Entry 6GXC (X-ray diffraction, 3.40 A resolution); this record covers chains A and B.

# Chain A
Name: Undecaprenyl-diphosphooligosaccharide--protein glycotransferase
Organism: Campylobacter lari (strain RM2100 / D67 / ATCC BAA-1060)
Notes: EC 2.4.99.19
UniProtKB: B9KDD4 (PGLB_CAMLR); numbering as in UniProt (aligned over 1-712)
Chain sequence (724 residues; numbered 1 to 724; the number before each row is that of its first residue):
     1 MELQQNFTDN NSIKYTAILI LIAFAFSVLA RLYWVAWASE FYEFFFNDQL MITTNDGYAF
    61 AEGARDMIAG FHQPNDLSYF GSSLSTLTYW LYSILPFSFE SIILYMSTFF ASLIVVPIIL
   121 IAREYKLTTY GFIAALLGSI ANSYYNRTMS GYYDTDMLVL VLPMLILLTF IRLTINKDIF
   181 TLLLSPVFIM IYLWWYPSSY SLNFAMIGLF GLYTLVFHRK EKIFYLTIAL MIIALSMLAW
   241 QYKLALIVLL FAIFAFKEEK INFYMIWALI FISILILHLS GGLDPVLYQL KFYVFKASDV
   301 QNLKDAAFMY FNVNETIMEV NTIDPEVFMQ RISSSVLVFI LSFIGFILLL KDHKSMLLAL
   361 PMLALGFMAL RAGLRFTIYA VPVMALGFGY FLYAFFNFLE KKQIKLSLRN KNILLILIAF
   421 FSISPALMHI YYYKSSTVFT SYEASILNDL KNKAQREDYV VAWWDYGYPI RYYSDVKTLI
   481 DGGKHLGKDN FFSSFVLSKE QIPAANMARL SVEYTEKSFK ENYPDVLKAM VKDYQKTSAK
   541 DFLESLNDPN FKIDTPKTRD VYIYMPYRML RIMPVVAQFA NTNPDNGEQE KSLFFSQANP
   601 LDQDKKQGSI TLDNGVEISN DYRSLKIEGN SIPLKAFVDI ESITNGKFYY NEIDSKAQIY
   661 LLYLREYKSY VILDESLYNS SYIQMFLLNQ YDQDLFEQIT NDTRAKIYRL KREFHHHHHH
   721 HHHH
Unresolved in the structure: 1, 604-607, 712-724
Sequence notes: engineered mutation E2 (Lys in B9KDD4), A17 (Cys in B9KDD4), A30 (Cys in B9KDD4), T108 (Ala in B9KDD4), L350 (Cys in B9KDD4), Q535 (Asn in B9KDD4), P549 (Lys in B9KDD4), N550 (Asp in B9KDD4), I553 (Phe in B9KDD4), P556 (Asn in B9KDD4), P600 (Ala in B9KDD4), L601 (Ile in B9KDD4), D602 (Ala in B9KDD4), K606 (Thr in B9KDD4), Q607 (Thr in B9KDD4), I610 (Val in B9KDD4), T611 (Met in B9KDD4), S619 (Ile in B9KDD4), Y622 (Phe in B9KDD4), S624 (Ala in B9KDD4), I627 (Val in B9KDD4), N630 (Ala in B9KDD4), Y663 (Phe in B9KDD4), Y670 (Phe in B9KDD4); expression tag (713-724)
Ion coordination: Mn2+ site 1: Q73, D76, D475; Mn2+ site 2 near D154 (its only coordinating residue here)
Ligand contacts: FFK ([(2R,3R,4R,5S,6R)-3-acetamido-6-(hydroxymethyl)-4,5-bis(oxidanyl)oxan-2-yl] [oxidanyl-[(2Z,6Z,10Z)-3,7,11,15-tetramethylhexadeca-2,6,10,14-tetraenoxy]phosphoryl] hydrogen phosphate): D56, A59, F60, Y79, T155, Y196, S198, S201, L202, A205, V286, Q289, L290, Y293, V294, P361, A364, L365, M368, R375, F376, Y379, Y468, G482, G483, H485
From the paper describing this entry:
  - binding site for FFK: D56, Y196, R375, Y468
  - catalytic residues: Y196, E319, R375 (citing earlier work)
  - catalytic residues: D56, Y468 (by similarity / conservation)
  - Mn2+ coordination: D56

# Chain B
Name: Gly-asp-gln-dab-ala-thr-ppn-gly
Organism: Campylobacter lari RM2100
Chain sequence (8 residues; row label = number of the first residue in the row):
    10 GDQAATXG
Modified residues: A13 (2,4-diaminobutyric acid; DAB); PPN (para-nitrophenylalanine) at position 16

# Interface between chain A and chain B
Pairs across the interface (39; chain A residue first):
  T53(A) with Q12(B)
  T54(A) with D11(B); Q12(B)
  N55(A) with Q12(B); A14(B)
  D56(A) with A13(B)
  N146(A) with D11(B), hydrogen bond
  R147(A) with D11(B), salt bridge
  Y152(A) with D11(B), hydrogen bond (side chain-backbone)
  E315(A) with PPN_16(B)
  T316(A) with A14(B); T15(B); PPN_16(B), hydrogen bond (backbone-backbone)
  I317(A) with A14(B); PPN_16(B)
  M318(A) with G10(B); Q12(B); A14(B), hydrogen bond (backbone-backbone); T15(B); PPN_16(B)
  E319(A) with G10(B), hydrogen bond (backbone-backbone); Q12(B), hydrogen bond (backbone-backbone); A13(B)
  N321(A) with PPN_16(B)
  R331(A) with D11(B), salt bridge
  L374(A) with G10(B); D11(B)
  Y433(A) with D11(B)
  W463(A) with T15(B), hydrogen bond
  W464(A) with A13(B); A14(B); T15(B), hydrogen bond
  D465(A) with A14(B); T15(B), hydrogen bond (side chain-backbone)
  G482(A) with A13(B)
  I572(A) with T15(B)
  V575(A) with T15(B); PPN_16(B); G17(B)
Other interface residues (no listed pair), chain A (25 interface residues in all): N314, H485, R571
The authors on this interface:
  - interface residues, chain A: D56(A), E319(A), G482(A)

# Summary
25 residues of chain A and 8 residues of chain B are in contact, with 9 hydrogen bonds and 2 salt bridges.
Among the polar pairs are R147(A)-D11(B), R331(A)-D11(B) and N146(A)-D11(B). The paper reports catalytic
residues Y196(A), E319(A) and R375(A) among others; a binding site for FFK at D56(A), Y196(A) and R375(A)
among others.
Chain A is Undecaprenyl-diphosphooligosaccharide--protein glycotransferase (Campylobacter lari (strain RM2100
/ D67 / ATCC BAA-1060)) and chain B is Gly-asp-gln-dab-ala-thr-ppn-gly (Campylobacter lari RM2100); the
structure, Bacterial oligosaccharyltransferase PglB in complex with an inhibitory peptide and a reactive
lipid-linked oligosaccharide analog, was determined by X-ray diffraction.
